5S5T - chains A and E of the 6 polymer chains in the assembly; structure by X-ray diffraction, 2.53 A resolution.

# Chain A
Name: Tubulin alpha-1B chain
From: Bos taurus
UniProt: P81947 (TBA1B_BOVIN); residue numbers follow UniProt; this construct covers 1-451
Amino-acid sequence (451 residues; numbered 1 to 451; the number before each row is that of its first residue):
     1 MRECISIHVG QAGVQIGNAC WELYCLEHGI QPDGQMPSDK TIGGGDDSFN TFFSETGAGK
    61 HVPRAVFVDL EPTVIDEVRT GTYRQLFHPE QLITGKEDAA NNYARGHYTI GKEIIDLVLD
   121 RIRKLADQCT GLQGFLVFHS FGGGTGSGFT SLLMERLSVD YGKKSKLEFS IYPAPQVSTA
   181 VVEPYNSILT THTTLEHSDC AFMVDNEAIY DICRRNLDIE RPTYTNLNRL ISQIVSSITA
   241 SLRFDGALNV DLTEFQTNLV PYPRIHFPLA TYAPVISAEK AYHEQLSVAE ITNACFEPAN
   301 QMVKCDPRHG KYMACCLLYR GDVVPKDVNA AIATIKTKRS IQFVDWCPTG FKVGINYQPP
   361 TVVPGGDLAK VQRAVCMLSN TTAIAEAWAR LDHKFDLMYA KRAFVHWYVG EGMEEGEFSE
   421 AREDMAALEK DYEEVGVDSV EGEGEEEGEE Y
Disordered / not traced: 439-451
Ion coordination: Ca2+: D39, T41, G44, E55
Residues lining bound ligands: GTP (guanosine-5'-triphosphate): G10, Q11, A12, Q15, I16, D69, D98, A99, A100, N101, S140, G142, G143, G144, T145, G146, I171, P173, V177, S178, E183, N206, Y224, L227, N228, I231

# Chain E
Name: Stathmin-4
From: Rattus norvegicus
UniProt: P63043 (STMN4_RAT); residues 5-145 here correspond to UniProt positions 49-189 (UniProt number = residue number + 44)
Amino-acid sequence (143 residues; row label = number of the first residue in the row):
     3 MADMEVIELN KCTSGQSFEV ILKPPSFDGV PEFNASLPRR RDPSLEEIQK KLEAAEERRK
    63 YQEAELLKHL AEKREHEREV IQKAIEENNN FIKMAKEKLA QKMESNKENR EAHLAAMLER
   123 LQEKDKHAEE VRKNKELKEE ASR
Disordered / not traced: 3-5, 29-43, 144-145
Differences from the reference sequence: initiating methionine (3); expression tag (4)
Curated features (UniProtKB/Swiss-Prot):
  - modified residue: S46 (Phosphoserine)

# How chain A and chain E interact
Pairs across the interface (61; chain A residue first):
  H107(A) - L54(E)
  Y108(A) - K53(E)
  Y108(A) - A57(E)  hydrophobic
  Y108(A) - R61(E)
  T109(A) - R61(E)  hydrogen bond
  K112(A) - E58(E)  salt bridge
  E155(A) - I50(E)
  R156(A) - L47(E)
  R156(A) - I50(E)
  R156(A) - Q51(E)
  V159(A) - P45(E)
  V159(A) - L47(E)  hydrophobic
  V159(A) - I50(E)  hydrophobic
  H197(A) - D44(E)
  H197(A) - P45(E)
  D245(A) - C14(E)
  D245(A) - S16(E)  hydrogen bond (backbone-side chain)
  A247(A) - N12(E)
  A247(A) - S19(E)
  L248(A) - S19(E)
  P325(A) - Q18(E)
  P325(A) - F20(E)  hydrophobic
  N329(A) - M6(E)
  N329(A) - V8(E)
  N329(A) - F20(E)
  N329(A) - V22(E)
  I332(A) - V22(E)  hydrophobic
  K336(A) - L24(E)
  D345(A) - P27(E)
  D345(A) - S28(E)  hydrogen bond (backbone-backbone)
  C347(A) - P27(E)
  P348(A) - K25(E)
  P348(A) - P27(E)
  T349(A) - I23(E)
  T349(A) - L24(E)  hydrogen bond (backbone-backbone)
  T349(A) - K25(E)  hydrogen bond (backbone-backbone)
  G350(A) - V22(E)
  F351(A) - E21(E)
  F351(A) - V22(E)  hydrogen bond (backbone-backbone)
  F351(A) - L24(E)  hydrophobic
  K352(A) - F20(E)
  K352(A) - E21(E)  salt bridge
  V353(A) - S19(E)
  V353(A) - F20(E)  hydrogen bond (backbone-backbone)
  G354(A) - Q18(E)
  G354(A) - S19(E)
  I355(A) - G17(E)
  I355(A) - Q18(E)  hydrogen bond (backbone-backbone)
  N356(A) - S16(E)
  Y357(A) - T15(E)
  Y357(A) - S16(E)  hydrogen bond (backbone-backbone)
  Y357(A) - G17(E)
  Y357(A) - Q18(E)  hydrogen bond
  V409(A) - Q64(E)  hydrogen bond (backbone-side chain)
  G410(A) - R61(E)
  G410(A) - Q64(E)
  E411(A) - R61(E)  hydrogen bond (backbone-side chain)
  G412(A) - A57(E)
  G412(A) - R60(E)  hydrogen bond (backbone-side chain)
  G412(A) - R61(E)
  E414(A) - R60(E)  salt bridge
Interface residues without a listed pair, chain A (40 interface residues in all): E113, L152, S158, E196, V328, A333, W346, M413
Interface residues without a listed pair, chain E (32 interface residues in all): L11, S46, E55

# Summary
40 residues of chain A and 32 residues of chain E are in contact, with 13 hydrogen bonds and 3 salt bridges.
Among the polar pairs are K112(A)-E58(E), K352(A)-E21(E) and E414(A)-R60(E). Chain A binds GTP.
Chain A is Tubulin alpha-1B chain (Bos taurus) and chain E is Stathmin-4 (Rattus norvegicus); the structure,
Tubulin-Z198194394-complex, was determined by X-ray diffraction together with 5S4L, 5S4M, 5S4N, 5S4O, 5S4P,
5S4Q and 52 further entries from the same study.
